Entry 5KS9 (X-ray diffraction, 2.55 A resolution); this record covers chains G and H of the 5 polymer chains in the assembly.

# Chain G
Name: Bel502 TCR alpha TRAV20*01
From: Homo sapiens
Sequence (207 residues; row label = number of the first residue in the row; note: 10 numbers in that range are skipped by the numbering (no residue carries them; nothing is unmodelled there)):
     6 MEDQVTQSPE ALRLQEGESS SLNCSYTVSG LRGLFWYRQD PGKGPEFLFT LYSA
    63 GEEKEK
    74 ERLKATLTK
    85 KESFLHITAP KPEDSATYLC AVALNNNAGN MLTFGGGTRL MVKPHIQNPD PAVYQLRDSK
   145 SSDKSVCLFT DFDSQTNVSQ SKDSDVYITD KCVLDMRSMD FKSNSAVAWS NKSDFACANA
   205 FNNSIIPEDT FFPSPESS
Not modelled in the structure: 6-8, 211-222
Disulfides: Cys29-Cys104, Cys151-Cys201
Bound ions: Ca2+: Gln164, Asp174

# Chain H
Name: Bel502 TCR beta TRBV9*01
From: Homo sapiens
Sequence (242 residues; each row starts with the number of its first residue; note: 14 numbers in that range are skipped by the numbering (no residue carries them; nothing is unmodelled there)):
     2 MGVTQTPKHL ITATGQRVTL RCSPRSGD
    37 LSVYWYQQSL DQGLQFLIQY YN
    63 GEERAKGNIL
    74 ERFSAQQF
    83 PDLHSELNLS SLELGDSALY FCASSVAPG
   113 SDTQYFGPGT RLTVLEDLKN VFPPEVAVFE PSEAEISHTQ KATLVCLATG FFPDHVELSW
   173 WVNGKEVHSG VCTDPQPLKE QPALNDSRYA LSSRLRVSAT FWQNPRNHFR CQVQFYGLSE
   233 NDEWTQDRAK PVTQIVSAEA WGRAD
Not modelled in the structure: 2, 257
Disulfides: Cys23-Cys104, Cys158-Cys223

# How chain G and chain H interact
Contacting residue pairs (90):
  Arg37(G) with Ser113(H)
  Phe40(G) with Ser113(H)
  Tyr42(G) with Gln116(H), hydrogen bond (side chain-backbone); Phe118(H), hydrophobic
  Gln44(G) with Gln44(H), hydrogen bond; Phe103(H)
  Gly47(G) with Leu101(H); Pro120(H)
  Lys48(G) with Phe103(H)
  Gly49(G) with Phe103(H); Gly119(H); Pro120(H)
  Pro50(G) with Phe118(H)
  Phe52(G) with Thr115(H); Tyr117(H)
  Thr55(G) with Thr115(H)
  Leu103(G) with Leu50(H), hydrophobic
  Ala112(G) with Ala67(H)
  Asn114(G) with Pro110(H); Gly111(H), hydrogen bond (side chain-backbone); Ser113(H); Gln116(H), hydrogen bond (backbone-side chain)
  Met115(G) with Phe52(H), hydrophobic
  Leu116(G) with Tyr42(H), hydrogen bond (backbone-side chain); Gln116(H)
  Phe118(G) with Tyr42(H), hydrophobic; Leu50(H); Phe118(H), hydrophobic
  Asp134(G) with His150(H), salt bridge
  Tyr138(G) with Ser144(H); Ala146(H); Glu147(H); His150(H); Thr151(H)
  Gln139(G) with Ser144(H)
  Leu140(G) with Phe141(H), hydrophobic; Glu142(H); Thr155(H); Val157(H), hydrophobic
  Arg141(G) with Phe141(H); Glu142(H), hydrogen bond (backbone-backbone)
  Ser143(G) with Val140(H); Phe141(H)
  Ser146(G) with Ala139(H); Phe141(H)
  Lys148(G) with Phe141(H); Leu159(H); Thr161(H)
  Val150(G) with Phe141(H), hydrophobic
  Leu152(G) with Glu147(H); Thr155(H)
  Thr154(G) with Arg208(H), hydrogen bond
  Asp155(G) with Thr151(H); Arg208(H), salt bridge
  Tyr171(G) with Leu190(H), hydrophobic; Glu192(H), hydrogen bond (side chain-backbone); Gln193(H)
  Ile172(G) with Leu190(H)
  Thr173(G) with Asp186(H), hydrogen bond; Ser204(H); Arg206(H), hydrogen bond
  Asp174(G) with Asp186(H); Arg206(H), hydrogen bond (backbone-side chain)
  Cys176(G) with Cys184(H), disulfide; Thr185(H); Arg206(H)
  Val177(G) with Cys184(H)
  Leu178(G) with Gly182(H); Cys184(H), hydrophobic; Arg206(H); Arg208(H)
  Asp179(G) with Ser181(H); Gly182(H), hydrogen bond (backbone-backbone)
  Met180(G) with Arg208(H); Val209(H); Ser210(H)
  Arg181(G) with Ser181(H), hydrogen bond (backbone-side chain)
  Met183(G) with Lys153(H); Ser210(H)
  Phe185(G) with Lys153(H); Arg208(H)
  Ser187(G) with Arg208(H), hydrogen bond
  Ser189(G) with Arg206(H), hydrogen bond (backbone-side chain)
  Ala190(G) with Arg206(H)
  Val191(G) with Val157(H), hydrophobic; Ser204(H); Arg206(H)
  Trp193(G) with Leu159(H), hydrophobic; Leu190(H), hydrophobic; Ala202(H), hydrophobic
Also at the interface, not in a pair above, chain G (48 interface residues in all): Gly113, Asp142, Lys175
Also at the interface, not in a pair above, chain H (49 interface residues in all): Tyr40, Gln55, Val183, Pro187, Lys191
Disulfides between the chains: Cys176(G)-Cys184(H)

# In short
48 residues of chain G face 49 of chain H across their interface; the contacts include 1 disulfide bond, 15
hydrogen bonds and 2 salt bridges. Among the polar pairs are Asp134(G)-His150(H), Asp155(G)-Arg208(H) and
Tyr42(G)-Gln116(H). Gln164(G) and Asp174(G) form the Ca2+ site.
Here chain G is Bel502 TCR alpha TRAV20*01 and chain H is Bel502 TCR beta TRBV9*01, both from Homo sapiens.
Entry 5KS9 (Bel502-DQ8-glia-alpha1 complex) was determined by X-ray diffraction together with 5KSA and 5KSB
from the same study.
